6Q4U - chains A and C of the 3 polymer chains in the assembly; structure by X-ray diffraction, 2.00 A resolution.

# Chain A
Protein: DNA polymerase I, thermostable
Source organism: Thermus aquaticus
Notes: EC 2.7.7.7
Reference sequence: P19821 (DPO1_THEAQ); residue numbers follow UniProt; this construct covers 293-832
Chain sequence (541 residues; each row starts with the number of its first residue):
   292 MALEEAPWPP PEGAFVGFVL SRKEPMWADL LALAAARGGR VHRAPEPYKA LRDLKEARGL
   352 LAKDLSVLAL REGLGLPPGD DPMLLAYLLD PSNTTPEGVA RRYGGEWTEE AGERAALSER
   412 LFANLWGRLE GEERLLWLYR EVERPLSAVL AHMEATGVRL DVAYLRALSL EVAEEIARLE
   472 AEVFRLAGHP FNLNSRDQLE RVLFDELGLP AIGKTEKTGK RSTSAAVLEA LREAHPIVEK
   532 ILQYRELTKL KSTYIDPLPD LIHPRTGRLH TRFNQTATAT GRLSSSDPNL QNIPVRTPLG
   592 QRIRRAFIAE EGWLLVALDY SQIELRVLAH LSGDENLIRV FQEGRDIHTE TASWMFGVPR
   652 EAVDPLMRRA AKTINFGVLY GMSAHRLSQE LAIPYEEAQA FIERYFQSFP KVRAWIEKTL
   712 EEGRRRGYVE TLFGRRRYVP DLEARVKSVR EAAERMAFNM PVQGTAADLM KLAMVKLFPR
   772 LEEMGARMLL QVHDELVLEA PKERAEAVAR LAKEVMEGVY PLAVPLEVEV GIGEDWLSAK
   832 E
Disordered / not traced: 292-293
Construct notes: initiating methionine (292)
Ion coordination: Mg2+: Asp610, Asp785 (together with HHZ); Mn2+: Asp610, Tyr611, Asp785 (together with HHZ)
Residues lining bound ligands: HHZ ([[(2R,3S,5R)-5-[4-azanyl-5-[3-[2-(2-hydroxyethyloxy)ethanoylamino]prop-1-ynyl]pyrrolo[2,3-d]pyrimidin-7-yl]-3-oxidanyl-oxolan-2-yl]methoxy-oxidanyl-phosphoryl] phosphono hydrogen phosphate): Arg573, Asp610, Tyr611, Ser612, Gln613, Ile614, Glu615, His639, Arg659, Arg660, Ala661, Lys663, Thr664, Phe667, Tyr671, Asp785
From the paper describing this entry:
  - binding site for HHZ: Arg660, Lys663, Thr664
  - binding site for the 12-nt DNA strand: Arg660

# Chain C
Molecule: 16-nt DNA strand
Sequence (16 nucleotides; each row starts with the number of its first residue):
   201 AACTGTGGCC GTGGTC

# Chain A / chain C interface
Pairs across the interface (54; chain A residue first):
  Asn483(A) - DT212(C)  hydrogen bond to the phosphate
  Asn485(A) - DG211(C)  phosphate contact
  Asn485(A) - DT212(C)  phosphate contact
  Ser486(A) - DT212(C)  hydrogen bond to the phosphate
  Ser486(A) - DG213(C)  hydrogen bond to the phosphate
  Asp488(A) - DG213(C)  sugar contact
  Gln489(A) - DG213(C)  phosphate contact
  Ile503(A) - DA201(C)  base contact
  Gly504(A) - DA201(C)  sugar contact
  Lys505(A) - DA201(C)  phosphate contact
  Glu507(A) - DA202(C)  phosphate contact
  Ser513(A) - DA201(C)  sugar contact
  Ser515(A) - DA201(C)  hydrogen bond to the phosphate
  Ala517(A) - DA201(C)  base contact
  Val518(A) - DA201(C)  sugar contact
  Ser543(A) - DC210(C)  sugar contact
  Thr544(A) - DC210(C)  sugar contact
  Ala568(A) - DG208(C)  phosphate contact
  Thr569(A) - DG207(C)  phosphate contact
  Ala570(A) - DT206(C)  phosphate contact
  Ala570(A) - DG207(C)  hydrogen bond to the phosphate
  Thr571(A) - DT206(C)  sugar contact
  Arg573(A) - DG205(C)  base contact
  Arg573(A) - DT206(C)  hydrogen bond to the base
  Ser575(A) - DG207(C)  phosphate contact
  Ser575(A) - DG208(C)  hydrogen bond to the phosphate
  Ser576(A) - DG208(C)  sugar contact
  Ser577(A) - DG208(C)  phosphate contact
  Ser577(A) - DC209(C)  phosphate contact
  Asp578(A) - DC209(C)  hydrogen bond to the phosphate
  Asn580(A) - DG208(C)  hydrogen bond to the sugar
  Asn580(A) - DC209(C)  phosphate contact
  Asn583(A) - DG207(C)  base contact
  Thr664(A) - DT204(C)  base contact
  Phe667(A) - DT204(C)  base contact
  Gly668(A) - DT204(C)  base contact
  Tyr671(A) - DT204(C)  base contact
  Met673(A) - DT204(C)  phosphate contact
  Ser674(A) - DC203(C)  base contact
  Ser674(A) - DT204(C)  hydrogen bond to the phosphate
  Arg677(A) - DA202(C)  hydrogen bond to the base
  Arg677(A) - DT204(C)  salt bridge to the phosphate
  Gln680(A) - DA201(C)  base contact
  Gln680(A) - DA202(C)  base contact
  Glu681(A) - DA202(C)  base contact
  Arg728(A) - DT206(C)  salt bridge to the phosphate
  Arg746(A) - DC203(C)  sugar contact
  Arg746(A) - DT204(C)  hydrogen bond to the phosphate
  Arg746(A) - DG205(C)  salt bridge to the phosphate
  Met747(A) - DG205(C)  phosphate contact
  Met747(A) - DT206(C)  phosphate contact
  Asn750(A) - DG205(C)  sugar contact
  Gln754(A) - DG205(C)  base contact
  Gln754(A) - DT206(C)  hydrogen bond to the sugar
Interface residues without a listed pair, chain A (46 interface residues in all): Lys540, Pro548, Asn565, Pro579, Gly672, His676

# Overview
Chain A and chain C form an interface of 46 and 13 residues respectively, with 13 hydrogen bonds and 3 salt
bridges. Polar pairs include Arg573(A)-DT206(C), Arg677(A)-DA202(C) and Asn580(A)-DG208(C). The paper reports
a binding site for HHZ at Arg660(A), Lys663(A) and Thr664(A); a binding site for the 12-nt DNA strand at
Arg660(A).
Here chain A is DNA polymerase I, thermostable (Thermus aquaticus) and chain C is a 16-nt DNA strand. Entry
6Q4U (KlenTaq DNA pol in a closed ternary complex with
7-deaza-7-(2-(2-hydroxyethoxy)-N-(prop-2-yn-1-yl)acetamide)-2-dATP) was determined by X-ray diffraction,
deposited together with 6Q4T and 6Q4V.
